Entry 1NHW (X-ray diffraction, 2.35 A resolution); this record covers chains A and D of the 4 polymer chains in the assembly.

== Chain A ==
Molecule: enoyl-acyl carrier reductase
Source organism: Plasmodium falciparum
Notes: EC 1.3.1.9
UniProt: Q9BH77 (Q9BH77_PLAFA); residue numbers follow UniProt; this construct covers 97-325
Amino-acid sequence (229 residues; numbered 97 to 325; the number before each row is that of its first residue):
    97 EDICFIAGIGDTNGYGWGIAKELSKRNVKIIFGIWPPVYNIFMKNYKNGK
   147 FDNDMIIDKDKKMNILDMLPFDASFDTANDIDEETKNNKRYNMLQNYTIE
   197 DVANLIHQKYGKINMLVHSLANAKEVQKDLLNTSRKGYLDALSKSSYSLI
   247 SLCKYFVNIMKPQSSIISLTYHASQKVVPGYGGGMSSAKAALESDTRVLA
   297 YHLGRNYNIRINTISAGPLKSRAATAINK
Residues lining bound ligands:
  - NAD (nicotinamide-adenine-dinucleotide): Gly-104, Ile-105, Gly-106, Asp-107, Gly-110, Tyr-111, Trp-131, Phe-167, Asp-168, Ala-169, Ser-170, Ser-215, Leu-216, Ala-217, Asn-218, Lys-240, Leu-265, Thr-266, Tyr-267, Tyr-277, Met-281, Lys-285, Ala-312, Gly-313, Pro-314, Leu-315, Ser-317, Ala-319, Ala-320
  - 2-(2,4-dichloro-phenylamino)-phenol (TCC): Ala-217, Asn-218, Ala-219, Val-222, Tyr-267, Tyr-277, Met-281, Lys-285, Ala-319, Ala-320, Ile-323

== Chain D ==
Molecule: enoyl-acyl carrier reductase
Source organism: Plasmodium falciparum
Notes: EC 1.3.1.9
UniProt: Q9BH77 (Q9BH77_PLAFA); residue numbers follow UniProt; this construct covers 366-425
Amino-acid sequence (60 residues; row label = number of the first residue in the row):
   366 YTFIDYAIEYSEKYAPLRQKLLSTDIGSVASFLLSRESRAITGQTIYVDN
   416 GLNIMFLPDD

== Interface between chain A and chain D ==
Contacting residue pairs (14; chain A residue first):
  Arg-122(A) / Glu-402(D)  salt bridge
  Arg-293(A) / Ile-419(D)
  Ala-296(A) / Pro-381(D)
  Ala-296(A) / Ile-419(D)  hydrophobic
  Tyr-297(A) / Met-420(D)  hydrophobic
  Tyr-297(A) / Asp-424(D)  hydrogen bond
  Gly-300(A) / Pro-381(D)
  Arg-301(A) / Lys-378(D)
  Arg-301(A) / Tyr-379(D)  hydrogen bond (side chain-backbone)
  Arg-301(A) / Ala-380(D)  hydrogen bond (side chain-backbone)
  Arg-301(A) / Pro-381(D)  hydrogen bond (backbone-backbone)
  Arg-301(A) / Arg-383(D)
  Arg-301(A) / Asp-424(D)  salt bridge
  Arg-306(A) / Leu-382(D)
Other interface residues (no listed pair), chain A (8 interface residues in all): Asn-304
Other interface residues (no listed pair), chain D (11 interface residues in all): Gln-384

== Overview ==
Chain A and chain D form an interface of 8 and 11 residues respectively; the contacts include 4 hydrogen bonds
and 2 salt bridges. Polar contacts include Arg-122(A)/Glu-402(D), Arg-301(A)/Asp-424(D) and
Tyr-297(A)/Asp-424(D). Chain A binds NAD and 2-(2,4-dichloro-phenylamino)-phenol.
Chain A is enoyl-acyl carrier reductase and chain D is enoyl-acyl carrier reductase, both from Plasmodium
falciparum; the structure, Crystal Structure Analysis of Plasmodium falciparum enoyl-acyl-carrier-protein
reductase, was determined by X-ray diffraction together with 1NHG, 1NNU and 1VRW from the same study.
